PDB entry 1PW8 | X-ray diffraction, 1.30 A resolution | chain A

Chain A:
Name: D-alanyl-D-alanine carboxypeptidase
Organism: Streptomyces sp
Notes: EC 3.4.16.4; fragment: dd-peptidase
UniProt: P15555 (DAC_STRSR); residues 1-349 here correspond to UniProt positions 32-380 (UniProt number = residue number + 31)
Sequence (349 residues; each row starts with the number of its first residue):
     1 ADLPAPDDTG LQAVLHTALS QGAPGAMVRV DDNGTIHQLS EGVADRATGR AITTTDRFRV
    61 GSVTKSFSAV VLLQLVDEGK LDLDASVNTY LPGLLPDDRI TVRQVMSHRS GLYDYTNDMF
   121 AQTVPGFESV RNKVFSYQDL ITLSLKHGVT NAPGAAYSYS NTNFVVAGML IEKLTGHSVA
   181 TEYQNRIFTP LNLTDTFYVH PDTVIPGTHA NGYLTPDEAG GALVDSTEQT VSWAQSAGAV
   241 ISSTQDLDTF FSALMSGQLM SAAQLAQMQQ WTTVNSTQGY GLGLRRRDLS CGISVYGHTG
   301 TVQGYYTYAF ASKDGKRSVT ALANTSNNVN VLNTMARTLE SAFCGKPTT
Disordered / not traced: 1-2, 348-349
Disulfides: Cys-291/Cys-344
Covalent attachments: compound H2A linked to Ser-62
Ligand contacts: H2A ((6R,7R)-3-[(acetyloxy)methyl]-7-{[(6S)-6-(glycylamino)-7-oxido-7-oxoheptanoyl]amino}-8-oxo-5-thia-1-azabicyclo[4.2.0]octane-2-carboxylate): Gly-61, Lys-65, Thr-116, Phe-120, Ala-121, Gln-122, Thr-123, Tyr-159, Asn-161, Leu-214, Trp-233, Arg-285, Thr-299, Gly-300, Thr-301, Val-302, Gln-303, Gly-304, Tyr-306, Ser-326, Asn-327
Swiss-Prot annotation at these positions:
  - active site: Ser-62 (Acyl-ester intermediate)
  - binding site (substrate): Phe-120 to Thr-123, Tyr-159 to Asn-161, Arg-285, Thr-299 to Thr-301, Ser-326, Asn-327

Overview:
Compound H2A is covalently linked to Ser-62. From UniProt: active-site residue Ser-62 and 13 substrate-binding
residues.
Chain A is D-alanyl-D-alanine carboxypeptidase (Streptomyces sp); the structure, Covalent Acyl Enzyme Complex
Of The R61 DD-Peptidase with A Highly Specific Cephalosporin, was determined by X-ray diffraction together
with 1PW1, 1PWC, 1PWD and 1PWG from the same study.
